Entry 7A23 (electron microscopy, 3.70 A resolution); this record covers chains o and p of the 45 polymer chains in the assembly.

[Chain o]
Protein: CAL1
Organism: Brassica oleracea
Chain sequence (252 residues; each row starts with the number of its first residue):
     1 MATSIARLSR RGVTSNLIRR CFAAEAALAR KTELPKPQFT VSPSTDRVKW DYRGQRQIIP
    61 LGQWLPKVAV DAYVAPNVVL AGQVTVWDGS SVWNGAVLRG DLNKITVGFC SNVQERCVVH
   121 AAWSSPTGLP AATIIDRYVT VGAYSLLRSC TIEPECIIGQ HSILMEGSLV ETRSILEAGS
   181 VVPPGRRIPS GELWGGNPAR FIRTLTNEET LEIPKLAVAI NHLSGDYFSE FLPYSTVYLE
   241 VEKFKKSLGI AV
Disordered / not traced: 1-46, 249-252

[Chain p]
Protein: CA1
Organism: Brassica oleracea
Chain sequence (275 residues; row label = number of the first residue in the row):
     1 MGTLGRAFYS VGFWIRETGQ ALDRLGCRLQ GKNYFREQLS RHRTLMNVFD KAPIVDKEAF
    61 VAPSASVIGD VHIGRGSSIW YGCVLRGDVN TVSVGSGTNI QDNSLVHVAK SNLSGKVHPT
   121 IIGDNVTIGH SAVLHGCTVE DETFIGMGAT LLDGVVVEKH GMVAAGALVR QNTRIPSGEV
   181 WGGNPARFLR KLTDEEIAFI SQSATNYSNL AQAHAAENAK PLNVIEFEKV LRKKHALKDE
   241 EYDSMLGIVR ETPPELNLPN NILPDKETKR PSNVN
Disordered / not traced: 1-5, 230-275
Ion coordination: Zn2+: H130 (together with bicarbonate ion) (shared with 1 residue of chain q)
Residues lining bound ligands:
  - bicarbonate ion (BCT): Q101, H130, Y207
  - Phosphatidylinositol (T7X): L22, L25, L29, R36
From the paper describing this entry:
  - binding site for bicarbonate ion: R86, Q101, Y207 (proposed by the authors, not directly observed)

[How chain o and chain p interact]
Pairs across the interface (100; chain o residue first):
  V48(o) with N223(p); E226(p); F227(p)
  K49(o) with N223(p), hydrogen bond (backbone-side chain)
  W50(o) with K220(p); V224(p), hydrophobic
  D51(o) with F227(p)
  Y52(o) with L39(p), hydrophobic; R43(p), hydrogen bond (backbone-side chain); E228(p)
  R53(o) with L39(p); S40(p), hydrogen bond (backbone-backbone); R43(p); F227(p)
  G54(o) with S40(p); R43(p)
  Q55(o) with S40(p)
  R56(o) with Q38(p)
  P76(o) with R41(p); H42(p)
  N77(o) with H42(p); S64(p); S66(p), hydrogen bond
  W93(o) with R86(p)
  N94(o) with I68(p); V84(p); R86(p)
  E115(o) with R86(p); L105(p); H107(p), salt bridge; A109(p)
  R116(o) with N103(p); L105(p)
  A143(o) with H107(p); V133(p), hydrophobic
  Y144(o) with L105(p), hydrophobic; S131(p), hydrogen bond; V133(p), hydrophobic
  Q160(o) with V133(p); H135(p); T150(p); L151(p); L152(p)
  H161(o) with G148(p); T150(p), hydrogen bond
  E177(o) with R170(p), salt bridge
  A178(o) with L152(p), hydrophobic; L168(p)
  G179(o) with L168(p)
  N197(o) with N184(p), hydrogen bond
  E212(o) with N112(p), hydrogen bond; S114(p)
  K215(o) with N112(p)
  L216(o) with S111(p); N112(p)
  A219(o) with K110(p), hydrogen bond (backbone-side chain); N112(p)
  I220(o) with K110(p)
  L223(o) with R86(p); K110(p)
  Y227(o) with F49(p); I68(p); R86(p), hydrogen bond; D88(p)
  S229(o) with F13(p)
  E230(o) with Y9(p), hydrogen bond; F13(p); V48(p); F49(p)
  F231(o) with R41(p); N47(p)
  L232(o) with F13(p), hydrophobic; R16(p); Q20(p); R41(p), hydrogen bond (backbone-side chain)
  P233(o) with E17(p); R41(p)
  Y234(o) with Q20(p); R24(p); F35(p), hydrophobic; R36(p); R41(p), hydrogen bond (backbone-side chain)
  S235(o) with R41(p)
  T236(o) with R16(p); Q20(p)
  V237(o) with L39(p), hydrophobic; S40(p)
  Y238(o) with D23(p), hydrogen bond; R24(p); Y34(p); F35(p), hydrophobic; L39(p)
  L239(o) with D23(p)
  V241(o) with L39(p), hydrophobic
  E242(o) with R28(p), salt bridge; Y34(p)
  F244(o) with A219(p), hydrophobic; V224(p), hydrophobic
  K245(o) with V224(p); E228(p), salt bridge
Interface residues without a listed pair, chain o (48 interface residues in all): H222, D226, L248
Interface residues without a listed pair, chain p (56 interface residues in all): K32, G82, D153, P221, I225

[In short]
48 residues of chain o face 56 of chain p across their interface; the contacts include 14 hydrogen bonds and 4
salt bridges. Polar pairs include E115(o)-H107(p), E177(o)-R170(p) and E242(o)-R28(p). Bound to chain p:
bicarbonate ion and Phosphatidylinositol. From the paper: a binding site for bicarbonate ion at R86(p),
Q101(p) and Y207(p).
Here chain o is CAL1 and chain p is CA1, both from Brassica oleracea. Entry 7A23 (Plant mitochondrial
respiratory complex I) was determined by electron microscopy (same publication as 7A24).
